Entry 9C98 (X-ray diffraction, 3.04 A resolution); this record covers chains F and G of the 28 polymer chains in the assembly.

== Chain F ==
Protein: Probable proteasome subunit alpha type-7
From: Saccharomyces cerevisiae
UniProtKB: P21242 (PSA7_YEAST); residues -2 to 284 here correspond to UniProt positions 2-288 (UniProt number = residue number + 4)
Amino-acid sequence (287 residues; row label = number of the first residue in the row; numbers below 1 keep their minus sign (Thr-2 is residue -2)):
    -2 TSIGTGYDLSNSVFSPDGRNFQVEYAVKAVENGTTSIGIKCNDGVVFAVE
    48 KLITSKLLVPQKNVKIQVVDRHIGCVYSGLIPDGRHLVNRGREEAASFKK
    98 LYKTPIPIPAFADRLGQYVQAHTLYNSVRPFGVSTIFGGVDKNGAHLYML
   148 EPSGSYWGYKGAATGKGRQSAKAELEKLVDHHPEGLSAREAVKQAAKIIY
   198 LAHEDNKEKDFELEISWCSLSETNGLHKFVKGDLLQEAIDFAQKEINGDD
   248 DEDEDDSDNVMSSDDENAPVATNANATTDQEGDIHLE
Unresolved in the structure: -2 to 0, 245-284
UniProt features mapped onto this chain:
  - modified residue: Thr-2 (N-acetylthreonine)

== Chain G ==
Protein: Proteasome subunit alpha type-1
From: Saccharomyces cerevisiae
UniProtKB: P21243 (PSA1_YEAST); residues -8 to 243 here correspond to UniProt positions 1-252 (UniProt number = residue number + 9)
Amino-acid sequence (252 residues; each row starts with the number of its first residue; numbers below 1 keep their minus sign (Met-8 is residue -8)):
    -8 MSGAAAASAAGYDRHITIFSPEGRLYQVEYAFKATNQTNINSLAVRGKDC
    42 TVVISQKKVPDKLLDPTTVSYIFCISRTIGMVVNGPIPDARNAALRAKAE
    92 AAEFRYKYGYDMPCDVLAKRMANLSQIYTQRAYMRPLGVILTFVSVDEEL
   142 GPSIYKTDPAGYYVGYKATATGPKQQEITTNLENHFKKSKIDHINEESWE
   192 KVVEFAITHMIDALGTEFSKNDLEVGVATKDKFFTLSAENIEERLVAIAE
   242 QD
Unresolved in the structure: -8 to 1, 243
Metal / ion sites: Mg2+: Thr8, Tyr119, Arg122, Met125

== How chain F and chain G interact ==
Residue-residue contacts (64):
  Thr2(F) with His6(G), hydrogen bond (backbone-side chain)
  Gly3(F) with His6(G)
  Tyr4(F) with Arg5(G); His6(G); Tyr21(G), hydrogen bond
  Ser9(F) with Arg126(G)
  Val10(F) with His6(G); Gln18(G)
  Phe11(F) with Gln18(G), hydrogen bond (backbone-side chain); Tyr21(G); Ala22(G), hydrophobic; Ala25(G), hydrophobic; Arg126(G); Pro127(G); Gly129(G)
  Ser12(F) with Tyr21(G)
  Pro13(F) with Tyr21(G), hydrophobic; Lys24(G)
  Asp14(F) with Lys24(G); Gln28(G)
  Gly15(F) with Tyr21(G); Ala25(G); Gln28(G)
  Lys37(F) with Asp56(G), salt bridge
  Gln114(F) with Arg82(G), hydrogen bond (side chain-backbone); Asn83(G); Leu86(G)
  Gln117(F) with Pro79(G); Asp80(G), hydrogen bond; Asn83(G), hydrogen bond; Arg126(G)
  Thr120(F) with Arg126(G), hydrogen bond (backbone-side chain)
  Leu121(F) with Tyr124(G); Met125(G), hydrophobic; Arg126(G), hydrogen bond (backbone-backbone); Leu128(G), hydrophobic
  Tyr122(F) with Tyr124(G), hydrophobic; Met125(G), hydrophobic
  Ser150(F) with Pro79(G)
  Gly151(F) with Pro79(G)
  Ser152(F) with Ile78(G); Pro79(G)
  Tyr153(F) with Arg82(G), hydrogen bond (backbone-side chain)
  Trp154(F) with Leu55(G), hydrophobic; Thr59(G); Val60(G), hydrophobic; Ser61(G); Tyr62(G); Ile78(G), hydrophobic; Arg82(G)
  Gly155(F) with Leu55(G); Asp56(G), hydrogen bond (backbone-backbone); Thr59(G), hydrogen bond (backbone-side chain)
  Tyr156(F) with Leu54(G); Leu55(G); Asp56(G)
  Lys157(F) with Lys53(G), hydrogen bond (side chain-backbone); Leu54(G), hydrogen bond (backbone-backbone); Leu55(G)
  Gly158(F) with Leu54(G)
  Leu172(F) with Leu54(G), hydrophobic
  Glu173(F) with Asp52(G); Leu54(G)
  Val176(F) with Leu54(G), hydrophobic
Other interface residues (no listed pair), chain F (32 interface residues in all): Arg16, Asp110, Lys169, Asp177
Other interface residues (no listed pair), chain G (30 interface residues in all): Pro57

== Summary ==
The interface between chain F and chain G involves 32 residues on one side and 30 on the other, with 13
hydrogen bonds and 1 salt bridge. Polar pairs include Lys37(F)-Asp56(G), Thr2(F)-His6(G) and Tyr4(F)-Tyr21(G).
Thr8(G), Tyr119(G), Arg122(G) and Met125(G) form the Mg2+ site.
Here chain F is Probable proteasome subunit alpha type-7 and chain G is Proteasome subunit alpha type-1, both
from Saccharomyces cerevisiae. Entry 9C98 (Yeast 20S proteasome soaked with isolated TMC-86A) was determined
by X-ray diffraction, deposited together with 9C97, 9AW3, 9AW5, 9AW6 and 9AW7.
